7RY9 - chain A; structure by X-ray diffraction, 2.40 A resolution.

== Chain A ==
Molecule: Lanosterol 14-alpha demethylase
Organism: Saccharomyces cerevisiae (strain YJM789)
UniProtKB: A6ZSR0 (A6ZSR0_YEAS7); numbering as in UniProt (aligned over 1-530)
Chain sequence (539 residues; numbered 1 to 539; the number before each row is that of its first residue):
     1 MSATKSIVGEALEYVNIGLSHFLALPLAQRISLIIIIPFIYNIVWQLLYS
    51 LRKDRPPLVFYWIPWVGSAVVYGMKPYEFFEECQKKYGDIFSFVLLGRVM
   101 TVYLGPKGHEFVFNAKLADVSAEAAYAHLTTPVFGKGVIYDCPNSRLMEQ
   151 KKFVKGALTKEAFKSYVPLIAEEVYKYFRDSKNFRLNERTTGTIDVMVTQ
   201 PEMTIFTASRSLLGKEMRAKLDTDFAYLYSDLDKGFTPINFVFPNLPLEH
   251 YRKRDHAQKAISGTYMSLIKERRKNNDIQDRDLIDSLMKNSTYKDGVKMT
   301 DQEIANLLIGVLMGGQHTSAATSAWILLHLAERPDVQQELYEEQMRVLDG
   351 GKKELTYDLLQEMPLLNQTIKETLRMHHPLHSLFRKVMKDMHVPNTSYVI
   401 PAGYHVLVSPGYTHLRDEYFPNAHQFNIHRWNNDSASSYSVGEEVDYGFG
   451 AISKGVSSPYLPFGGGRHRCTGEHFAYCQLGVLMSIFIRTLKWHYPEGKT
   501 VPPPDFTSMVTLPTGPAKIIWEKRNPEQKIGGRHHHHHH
Unresolved in the structure: 1-7, 535-539
Sequence notes: engineered mutation Thr471 (Ile in A6ZSR0); expression tag (531-539)
Ion coordination: heme Fe: Cys470 (together with Voriconazole)
Small-molecule neighbours:
  - heme (HEM): Phe113, Tyr126, Tyr140, Leu147, Lys151, Leu212, Val311, Gly315, Thr318, Ser319, Thr322, Leu374, His378, Pro379, Leu380, Leu383, Arg385, Pro462, Phe463, Gly464, Arg467, His468, Arg469, Cys470, Thr471, Gly472, Phe475, Ala476, Leu480
  - Voriconazole (VOR): Tyr126, Leu129, Thr130, Phe134, Ile139, Tyr140, Phe236, Gly310, Val311, Gly314, Gly315, Thr318, Leu380, Ser382, Leu383, Met509
Reported in the primary citation:
  - mutagenesis - I471T: decreased expression
  - mutagenesis - I471T (0.6-0.8 uM): unchanged binding to Voriconazole
  - binding site for heme: Tyr126
  - mutagenesis - I471T (0.9- to 1.6-fold): unchanged growth in response to azole drugs
  - contacts within the chain: Lys151-Thr471, Lys155-Thr471
  - binding site for Voriconazole: Tyr140

== Overview ==
Ligands of chain A: heme and Voriconazole. From the paper: a binding site for heme at Tyr126; I471T reduces
expression.
Chain A is Lanosterol 14-alpha demethylase (Saccharomyces cerevisiae (strain YJM789)); the structure, S.
CEREVISIAE CYP51 I471T mutant COMPLEXED WITH Voriconazole, was determined by X-ray diffraction (same
publication as 7RY8, 7RYA and 7RYB).
